Entry 5SB8 (X-ray diffraction, 2.30 A resolution); this record covers chains C and E of the 6 polymer chains in the assembly.

# Chain C
Protein: Tubulin alpha-1B chain
From: Bos taurus
Reference sequence: P81947 (TBA1B_BOVIN); numbering as in UniProt (aligned over 1-451)
Amino-acid sequence (451 residues; row label = number of the first residue in the row):
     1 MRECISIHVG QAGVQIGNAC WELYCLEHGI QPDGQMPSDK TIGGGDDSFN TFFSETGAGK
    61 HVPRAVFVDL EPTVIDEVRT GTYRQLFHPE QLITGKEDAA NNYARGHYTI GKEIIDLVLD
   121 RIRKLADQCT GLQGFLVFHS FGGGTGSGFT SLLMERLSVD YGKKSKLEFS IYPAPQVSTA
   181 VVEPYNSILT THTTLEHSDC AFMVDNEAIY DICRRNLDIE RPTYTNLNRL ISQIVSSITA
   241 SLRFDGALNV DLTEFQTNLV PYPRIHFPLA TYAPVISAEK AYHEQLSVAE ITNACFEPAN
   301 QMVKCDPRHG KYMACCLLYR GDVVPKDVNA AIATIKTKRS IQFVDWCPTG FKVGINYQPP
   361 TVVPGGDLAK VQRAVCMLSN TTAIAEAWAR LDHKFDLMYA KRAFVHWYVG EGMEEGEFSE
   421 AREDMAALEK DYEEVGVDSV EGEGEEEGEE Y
Not modelled in the structure: 441-451
Metal / ion sites: Ca2+: Asp39, Thr41, Gly44, Glu55
Small-molecule neighbours: GTP (guanosine-5'-triphosphate): Gly10, Gln11, Ala12, Gln15, Ile16, Asp69, Asp98, Ala99, Ala100, Asn101, Ser140, Gly142, Gly143, Gly144, Thr145, Gly146, Ile171, Pro173, Val177, Ser178, Thr179, Glu183, Asn206, Tyr224, Leu227, Asn228, Ile231

# Chain E
Protein: Stathmin-4
From: Rattus norvegicus
Reference sequence: P63043 (STMN4_RAT); residues 5-145 here correspond to UniProt positions 49-189 (UniProt number = residue number + 44)
Amino-acid sequence (143 residues; each row starts with the number of its first residue):
     3 MADMEVIELN KCTSGQSFEV ILKPPSFDGV PEFNASLPRR RDPSLEEIQK KLEAAEERRK
    63 YQEAELLKHL AEKREHEREV IQKAIEENNN FIKMAKEKLA QKMESNKENR EAHLAAMLER
   123 LQEKDKHAEE VRKNKELKEE ASR
Not modelled in the structure: 3-5, 29-43, 144-145
Differences from the reference sequence: initiating methionine (3); expression tag (4)
Swiss-Prot annotation at these positions:
  - modified residue: Ser46 (Phosphoserine)

# Chain C / chain E interface
Residue-residue contacts (32):
  His107(C) - Lys104(E)
  His107(C) - Met105(E)
  Tyr108(C) - Lys104(E)
  Tyr108(C) - Met105(E)  hydrophobic
  Tyr108(C) - Asn108(E)
  Thr109(C) - Arg112(E)
  Lys112(C) - Met105(E)
  Glu155(C) - Leu101(E)
  Glu155(C) - Lys104(E)  salt bridge
  Arg156(C) - Leu101(E)
  Ser158(C) - Phe93(E)
  Ser158(C) - Ile94(E)
  Val159(C) - Ile94(E)
  Val159(C) - Lys98(E)
  Gly162(C) - Asn90(E)
  Gly162(C) - Ile94(E)
  Lys163(C) - Asn90(E)
  Lys163(C) - Phe93(E)
  Thr193(C) - Lys104(E)
  Glu196(C) - Phe93(E)
  His197(C) - Phe93(E)
  Val409(C) - His115(E)  hydrogen bond (backbone-side chain)
  Gly410(C) - Arg112(E)
  Gly410(C) - His115(E)
  Glu411(C) - Asn108(E)  hydrogen bond (backbone-side chain)
  Glu411(C) - Arg112(E)  salt bridge
  Gly412(C) - Asn108(E)  hydrogen bond (backbone-side chain)
  Gly412(C) - Asn111(E)  hydrogen bond (backbone-side chain)
  Gly412(C) - Arg112(E)
  Met413(C) - Asn108(E)
  Glu414(C) - Ser107(E)  hydrogen bond
  Glu414(C) - Asn111(E)  hydrogen bond
Interface residues without a listed pair, chain C (20 interface residues in all): Leu152
Interface residues without a listed pair, chain E (13 interface residues in all): Ala97

# In short
The interface between chain C and chain E involves 20 residues on one side and 13 on the other; the contacts
include 6 hydrogen bonds and 2 salt bridges. Polar contacts include Glu155(C)-Lys104(E), Glu411(C)-Arg112(E)
and Val409(C)-His115(E). Bound to chain C: GTP.
Here chain C is Tubulin alpha-1B chain (Bos taurus) and chain E is Stathmin-4 (Rattus norvegicus). Entry 5SB8
(Tubulin-maytansinoid-3-complex) was determined by X-ray diffraction together with 5SB9, 5SBA, 5SBB, 5SBC,
5SBD and 5SBE from the same study.
